PDB entry 5JFD | X-ray diffraction, 1.46 A resolution | chains L and H of the 3 polymer chains in the assembly

Chain L:
Protein: Prothrombin
Source organism: Homo sapiens
Notes: EC 3.4.21.5
UniProt: P00734 (THRB_HUMAN); the construct lacks a stretch of the UniProt sequence, so the offset changes along the chain: -4 to 0 = UniProt 328-332; 1-14 = UniProt 336-349; 15-17 = UniProt 361-363
Chain sequence (36 residues; each row starts with the number of its first residue; a row labelled like 14A-14K holds insertion residues (14A, then the next letters in order); numbers below 1 keep their minus sign (Thr-4 is residue -4)):
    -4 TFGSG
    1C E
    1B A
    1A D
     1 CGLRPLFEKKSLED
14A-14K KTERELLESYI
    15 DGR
Unresolved in the structure: -4 to 0
Curated features (UniProtKB/Swiss-Prot):
  - site: Arg17 (Cleavage)

Chain H:
Protein: Prothrombin
Source organism: Homo sapiens
Notes: EC 3.4.21.5
UniProt: P00734 (THRB_HUMAN); the construct lacks a stretch of the UniProt sequence and is renumbered around it, so the offset changes along the chain: 16-36 = UniProt 364-384; 37-60 = UniProt 386-409; 61-77 = UniProt 419-435; 78-97 = UniProt 437-456; 7 more segments
Chain sequence (259 residues; each row starts with the number of its first residue; note: 2 numbers in that range are skipped by the numbering (no residue carries them; nothing is unmodelled there); a row labelled like 60A-60I holds insertion residues (60A, then the next letters in order)):
    16 IVEGSDAEIGMSPWQVMLFRK
   36A S
    37 PQELLCGASLISDRWVLTAAHCLL
60A-60I YPPWDKNFT
    61 ENDLLVRIGKHSRTRYE
   77A R
    78 NIEKISMLEKIYIHPRYNWR
   97A E
    98 NLDRDIALMKLKKPVAFSDYIHPVCLPDRETA
129A-129C ASL
   130 LQAGYKGRVTGWGNLKETW
148A-148F TANVGK
   150 GQPSVLQVVNLPIVERPVCKDSTRIRITDNMFCAG
  184A Y
   185 KP
186A-186D DEGK
   187 RGDACEGDSGGPFVMKSP
204A-204B FN
   205 NRWYQMGIVSWGE
   219 GCD
  221A R
   222 DGKYGFYTHVFRLKKWIQKVIDQFGE
Unresolved in the structure: 148A-148F, 247
Curated features (UniProtKB/Swiss-Prot):
  - region: Ala183 to Val200 (High affinity receptor-binding region which is also known as the TP508 peptide)
  - active site (Charge relay system): His57, Asp102, Ser195
  - glycosylation: Asn60G (N-linked (GlcNAc...) (complex) asparagine)
Disulfide bonds: Cys42-Cys58, Cys168-Cys182, Cys191-Cys220
Glycans and other covalent adducts: N-acetylglucosamine (NAG) linked to Asn60G
Bound ions: Na+ site 1: Lys169, Thr172, Phe204A; Na+ site 2: Arg221A, Lys224
Residues lining bound ligands: 2TS ((2S)-N-[[2-(aminomethyl)-5-chloro-phenyl]methyl]-1-[(2R)-5-carbamimidamido-2-(phenylmethylsulfonylamino)pentanoyl]pyrrolidine-2-carboxamide): His57, Tyr60A, Trp60D, Leu99, Ile174, Asp189, Ala190, Cys191, Glu192, Ser195, Val213, Ser214, Trp215, Gly216, Glu217, Gly219, Cys220, Arg221A, Gly226, Phe227, Tyr228

Interface between chain L and chain H:
Inter-chain disulfides: Cys1(L)-Cys122(H)
Residue-residue contacts (64):
  Cys1(L) - Pro120(H)
  Cys1(L) - Val121(H)
  Cys1(L) - Cys122(H)  disulfide
  Cys1(L) - Arg206(H)  hydrogen bond (backbone-side chain)
  Asp1A(L) - His119(H)  salt bridge
  Asp1A(L) - Arg206(H)
  Ala1B(L) - Arg206(H)  hydrogen bond (backbone-side chain)
  Gly2(L) - Trp29(H)
  Gly2(L) - Pro120(H)  hydrogen bond (backbone-backbone)
  Gly2(L) - Cys122(H)
  Gly2(L) - Arg206(H)
  Gly2(L) - Trp207(H)  hydrogen bond (backbone-backbone)
  Leu3(L) - His119(H)  hydrogen bond (backbone-side chain)
  Leu3(L) - Asn205(H)
  Leu3(L) - Arg206(H)
  Arg4(L) - Gly25(H)
  Arg4(L) - Met26(H)  hydrogen bond (side chain-backbone)
  Arg4(L) - Pro28(H)
  Arg4(L) - Trp29(H)
  Arg4(L) - Arg137(H)
  Arg4(L) - Trp207(H)
  Pro5(L) - Ser115(H)
  Pro5(L) - Asp116(H)
  Pro5(L) - His119(H)
  Leu6(L) - Ile24(H)
  Leu6(L) - Asp116(H)
  Phe7(L) - Glu23(H)
  Phe7(L) - Ile24(H)
  Phe7(L) - Gly25(H)
  Phe7(L) - Met26(H)  hydrophobic
  Glu8(L) - Lys202(H)  salt bridge
  Glu8(L) - Asn205(H)
  Glu8(L) - Trp207(H)  hydrogen bond
  Lys9(L) - His119(H)
  Asp14(L) - Glu23(H)
  Asp14(L) - Met26(H)
  Asp14(L) - Arg137(H)  salt bridge
  Asp14(L) - Trp207(H)
  Lys14A(L) - Glu23(H)  hydrogen bond (backbone-side chain)
  Thr14B(L) - Arg137(H)  hydrogen bond
  Thr14B(L) - Asn159(H)  hydrogen bond
  Glu14C(L) - Arg137(H)
  Glu14C(L) - Lys202(H)  salt bridge
  Glu14E(L) - Lys135(H)  salt bridge
  Glu14E(L) - Asn159(H)  hydrogen bond
  Glu14E(L) - Tyr184A(H)  hydrogen bond
  Leu14F(L) - Lys135(H)
  Leu14F(L) - Gly136(H)
  Leu14F(L) - Asn159(H)
  Leu14F(L) - Trp207(H)  hydrophobic
  Leu14G(L) - Pro204(H)  hydrophobic
  Ser14I(L) - Gly133(H)
  Ser14I(L) - Tyr134(H)
  Ser14I(L) - Lys135(H)  hydrogen bond (side chain-backbone)
  Tyr14J(L) - Tyr134(H)  hydrophobic
  Tyr14J(L) - Lys135(H)  hydrogen bond (side chain-backbone)
  Tyr14J(L) - Met201(H)
  Tyr14J(L) - Lys202(H)
  Tyr14J(L) - Pro204(H)
  Ile14K(L) - Tyr134(H)  hydrogen bond (backbone-side chain)
  Asp15(L) - Ser129B(H)
  Asp15(L) - Gln131(H)
  Asp15(L) - Tyr134(H)  hydrogen bond (backbone-side chain)
  Asp15(L) - Phe204A(H)
Also at the interface, not in a pair above, chain L (24 interface residues in all): Glu1C, Gly16
Also at the interface, not in a pair above, chain H (30 interface residues in all): Tyr117, Leu129C

Summary:
24 residues of chain L face 30 of chain H across their interface; the contacts include 1 disulfide bond, 16
hydrogen bonds and 5 salt bridges. Among the polar pairs are Asp1A(L)-His119(H), Glu8(L)-Lys202(H) and
Glu14E(L)-Lys135(H). Ligands of chain H: compound 2TS.
Chain L is Prothrombin and chain H is Prothrombin, both from Homo sapiens; the structure, Thrombin in complex
with (S)-N-(2-(aminomethyl)-5-chlorobenzyl)-1-((benzylsulfonyl)-D-arginyl)pyrrolidine-2-carboxamide, was
determined by X-ray diffraction together with 6ROT, 6GBW, 5LCE, 5LPD and 5JZY from the same study.
